PDB entry 4NKN | X-ray diffraction, 2.79 A resolution | chains A and B of the 3 polymer chains in the assembly

== Chain A (and B) ==
Name: COMM domain-containing protein 9
Organism: Homo sapiens
Notes: fragment: N-terminal domain; chain B of this document is another copy of the same molecule, construct and numbering; everything in this record applies to it too
UniProtKB: Q9P000 (COMD9_HUMAN); residues 1-116 here correspond to UniProt positions 2-117 (UniProt number = residue number + 1)
Sequence (121 residues; row label = number of the first residue in the row; numbers below 1 keep their minus sign (Mse-4 is residue -4)):
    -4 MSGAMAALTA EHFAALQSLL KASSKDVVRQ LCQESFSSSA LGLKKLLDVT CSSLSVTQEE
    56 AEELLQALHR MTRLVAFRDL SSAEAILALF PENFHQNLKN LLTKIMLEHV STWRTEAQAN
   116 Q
Unresolved in the structure: -4 to 0, 116 (chain B: -4 to 0, 109-116)
Sequence notes: initiating methionine (-4); expression tag (-3 to 0); engineered mutation Mse66 (Leu67 in Q9P000), Mse101 (Ile102 in Q9P000)
Modified residues: Mse-4, Mse0 (selenomethionine); Mse66, Mse101 (selenomethionine; parent Met)
Swiss-Prot annotation at these positions:
  - modified residue: Ala1 (N-acetylalanine)

== Chain A / chain B interface ==
Residue-residue contacts - 60 pairs, chain A then chain B:
  Ser34(A) - Ala35(B)
  Ala35(A) - Ala35(B)  hydrophobic
  Leu38(A) - Ser33(B)
  Leu38(A) - Ala35(B)  hydrophobic
  Leu38(A) - Leu36(B)  hydrophobic
  Leu41(A) - Glu29(B)
  Thr45(A) - Leu26(B)
  Ser48(A) - Val22(B)
  Leu49(A) - Lys16(B)
  Leu49(A) - Ala17(B)  hydrophobic
  Val51(A) - Lys16(B)
  Glu58(A) - Ala10(B)
  Leu59(A) - Ala10(B)
  Leu59(A) - Leu11(B)  hydrophobic
  Leu59(A) - Leu14(B)  hydrophobic
  Leu60(A) - Ser30(B)
  Leu60(A) - Leu36(B)
  Gln61(A) - Lys39(B)
  Ala62(A) - His7(B)
  Ala62(A) - Leu11(B)  hydrophobic
  Leu63(A) - Leu11(B)  hydrophobic
  Leu63(A) - Leu26(B)
  Leu63(A) - Cys27(B)  hydrophobic
  Leu63(A) - Ser30(B)
  His64(A) - Ser30(B)  hydrogen bond (side chain-backbone)
  His64(A) - Phe31(B)
  His64(A) - Ser33(B)
  His64(A) - Leu36(B)
  His64(A) - Gly37(B)
  Arg65(A) - Ala2(B)
  Arg65(A) - Leu3(B)
  Arg65(A) - His7(B)
  Mse66(A) - Leu3(B)  hydrophobic
  Mse66(A) - Phe8(B)  hydrophobic
  Mse66(A) - Leu11(B)  hydrophobic
  Thr67(A) - Cys27(B)
  Thr67(A) - Phe31(B)
  Arg68(A) - Phe31(B)  hydrogen bond (side chain-backbone)
  Leu69(A) - Ala1(B)
  Ala71(A) - Phe31(B)  hydrophobic
  Arg73(A) - Ala1(B)  hydrogen bond (side chain-backbone)
  Leu84(A) - Phe8(B)
  Pro86(A) - Phe8(B)
  Phe89(A) - Phe8(B)
  Phe89(A) - Gln12(B)
  His90(A) - Leu15(B)
  Leu93(A) - Leu11(B)
  Leu93(A) - Gln12(B)
  Leu93(A) - Leu14(B)  hydrophobic
  Leu93(A) - Leu15(B)  hydrophobic
  Leu96(A) - Lys20(B)
  Leu97(A) - Leu14(B)  hydrophobic
  Leu97(A) - Cys27(B)  hydrophobic
  Ile100(A) - Val23(B)  hydrophobic
  Ile100(A) - Arg24(B)
  Glu103(A) - Arg24(B)  salt bridge
  His104(A) - Gln28(B)  hydrogen bond
  Trp108(A) - Phe31(B)
  Glu111(A) - Phe31(B)
  Glu111(A) - Ser32(B)  hydrogen bond
Other interface residues (no listed pair), chain A (35 interface residues in all): Phe85
Other interface residues (no listed pair), chain B (30 interface residues in all): Ser13, Ser34

== In short ==
The interface between chain A and chain B involves 35 residues on one side and 30 on the other; the contacts
include 5 hydrogen bonds and 1 salt bridge. Among the polar pairs are Glu103(A)-Arg24(B), His64(A)-Ser30(B)
and Arg68(A)-Phe31(B).
Both chains are COMM domain-containing protein 9 (Homo sapiens). Entry 4NKN (The Crystal Structure of the
N-terminal domain of COMMD9) was determined by X-ray diffraction, deposited together with 6BP6 and 4OE9.
